8GS3 - chains A and B; structure by electron microscopy, 3.90 A resolution.

== Chain A (and B) ==
Name: Neuroligin-3
Organism: Homo sapiens
Notes: chain B of this document is another copy of the same molecule, construct and numbering; everything in this record applies to it too
Reference sequence: Q9NZ94 (NLGN3_HUMAN); residues 1-848 here = UniProt positions 1-848
Chain sequence (848 residues; numbered 1 to 848; the number before each row is that of its first residue):
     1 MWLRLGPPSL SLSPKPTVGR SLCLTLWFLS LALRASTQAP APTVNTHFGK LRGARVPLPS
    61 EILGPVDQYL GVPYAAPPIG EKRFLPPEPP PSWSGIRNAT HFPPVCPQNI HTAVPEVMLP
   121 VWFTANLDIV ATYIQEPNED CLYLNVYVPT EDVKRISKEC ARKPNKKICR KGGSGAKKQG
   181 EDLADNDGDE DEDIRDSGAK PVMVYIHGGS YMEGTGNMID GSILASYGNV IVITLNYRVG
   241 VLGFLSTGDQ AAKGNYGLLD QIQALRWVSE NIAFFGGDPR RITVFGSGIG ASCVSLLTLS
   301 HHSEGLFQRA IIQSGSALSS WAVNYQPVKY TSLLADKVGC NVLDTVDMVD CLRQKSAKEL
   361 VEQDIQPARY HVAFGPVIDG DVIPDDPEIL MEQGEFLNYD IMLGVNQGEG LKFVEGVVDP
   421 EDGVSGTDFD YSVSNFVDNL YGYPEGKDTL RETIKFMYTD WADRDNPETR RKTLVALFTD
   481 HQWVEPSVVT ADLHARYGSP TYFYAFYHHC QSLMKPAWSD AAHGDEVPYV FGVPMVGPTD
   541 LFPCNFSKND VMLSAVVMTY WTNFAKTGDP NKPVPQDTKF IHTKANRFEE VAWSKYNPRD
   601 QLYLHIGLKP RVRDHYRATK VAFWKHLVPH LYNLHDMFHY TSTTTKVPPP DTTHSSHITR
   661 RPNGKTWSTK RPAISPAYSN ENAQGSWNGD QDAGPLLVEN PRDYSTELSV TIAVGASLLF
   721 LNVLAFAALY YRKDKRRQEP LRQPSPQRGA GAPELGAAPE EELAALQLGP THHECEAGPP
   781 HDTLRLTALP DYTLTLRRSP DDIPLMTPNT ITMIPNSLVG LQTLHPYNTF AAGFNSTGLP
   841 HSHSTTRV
Disordered / not traced: 1-40, 151-196, 578-590, 634-848 (chain B: 1-40, 151-197, 578-590, 634-848)
Disulfide bonds: Cys106-Cys141, Cys340-Cys351, Cys510-Cys544
Curated features (UniProtKB/Swiss-Prot):
  - modified residue: Ser745 (Phosphoserine), Tyr792 (Phosphotyrosine)
  - glycosylation (N-linked (GlcNAc...) asparagine): Asn98, Asn545
What the authors report for this chain:
  - self-association interface (contacts with another copy of this molecule): Phe456, Trp461, Ala462, His615, Thr619, Ala622, Phe623, Leu627
  - specificity-determining residues: Tyr431 (by similarity / conservation)
  - disease-associated variants - R451C: increased signaling (citing earlier work)

== Chain A / chain B interface ==
Residue-residue contacts (19):
  Thr449(A) - His630(B)
  Phe456(A) - Met457(B)  hydrophobic
  Phe456(A) - Thr619(B)
  Phe456(A) - Ala622(B)
  Phe456(A) - Phe623(B)  hydrophobic
  Phe456(A) - Leu627(B)  hydrophobic
  Met457(A) - Phe456(B)  hydrophobic
  Met457(A) - Met457(B)  hydrophobic
  Trp461(A) - His615(B)
  Trp461(A) - Ala618(B)
  Trp461(A) - Ala622(B)  hydrophobic
  Ala462(A) - His615(B)  hydrogen bond (backbone-side chain)
  His615(A) - Ala462(B)  hydrogen bond (side chain-backbone)
  Ala618(A) - Trp461(B)
  Thr619(A) - Phe456(B)
  Ala622(A) - Phe456(B)
  Ala622(A) - Trp461(B)  hydrophobic
  Phe623(A) - Phe456(B)  hydrophobic
  Leu627(A) - Phe456(B)  hydrophobic
Other interface residues (no listed pair), chain A (15 interface residues in all): Glu452, Thr453, His626, His630
Other interface residues (no listed pair), chain B (15 interface residues in all): Glu452, Thr453, His626, Leu631

== Summary ==
The chain A/chain B interface involves 15 residues from each chain; the contacts include 2 hydrogen bonds. The
hydrogen-bonded pair is Ala462(A)-His615(B). From the paper: R451C of chain A increases signaling; the
specificity determinant Tyr431(A).
Both chains are Neuroligin-3 (Homo sapiens). Entry 8GS3 (Cryo-EM structure of human Neuroligin 3) was
determined by electron microscopy (same publication as 8GS4).
